4QN3 - chain A; structure by X-ray diffraction, 2.09 A resolution.

== Chain A ==
Protein: Neuraminidase
Organism: Influenza A virus (A/mallard/ALB/196/1996(H10N7))
UniProt: Q20R18 (Q20R18_9INFA); residues 1-390 here correspond to UniProt positions 81-470 (UniProt number = residue number + 80)
Chain sequence (390 residues; numbered 1 to 390; the number before each row is that of its first residue):
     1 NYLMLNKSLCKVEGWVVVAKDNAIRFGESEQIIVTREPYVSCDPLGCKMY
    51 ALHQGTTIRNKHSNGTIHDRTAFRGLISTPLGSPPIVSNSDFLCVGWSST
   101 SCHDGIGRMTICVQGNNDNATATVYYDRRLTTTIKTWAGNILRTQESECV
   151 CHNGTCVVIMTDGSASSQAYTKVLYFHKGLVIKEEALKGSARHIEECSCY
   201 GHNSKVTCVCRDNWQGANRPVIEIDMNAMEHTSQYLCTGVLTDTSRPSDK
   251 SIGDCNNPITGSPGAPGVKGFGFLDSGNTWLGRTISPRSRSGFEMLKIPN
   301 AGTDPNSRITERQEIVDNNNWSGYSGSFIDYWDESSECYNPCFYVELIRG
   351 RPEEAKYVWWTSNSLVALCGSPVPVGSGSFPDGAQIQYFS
Disulfides: C10-C338, C42-C47, C94-C112, C102-C149, C151-C156, C197-C210, C199-C208, C237-C255, C342-C369
Glycans and other covalent adducts: N-acetylglucosamine (NAG) linked to N64, N119, N153
Metal / ion sites: Ca2+: D212, G216, D243, P266

== Overview ==
N-acetylglucosamine is covalently linked to N64, N119 and N153. The Ca2+ site is built by D212, G216, D243 and
P266.
Chain A is Neuraminidase (Influenza A virus (A/mallard/ALB/196/1996(H10N7))); the structure, Crystal structure
of Neuraminidase N7, was determined by X-ray diffraction (same publication as 4QN4, 4QN5, 4QN6 and 4QN7).
